Entry 6KC7 (X-ray diffraction, 3.30 A resolution); this record covers chains A and D of the 4 polymer chains in the assembly.

== Chain A ==
Protein: CRISPR-associated endonuclease Cas9
From: Neisseria meningitidis 8013
Notes: EC 3.1.-.-
Reference sequence: C9X1G5 (CAS9_NEIM8); residue numbers follow UniProt; this construct covers 1-1082
Sequence (1083 residues; row label = number of the first residue in the row; numbering starts at 0):
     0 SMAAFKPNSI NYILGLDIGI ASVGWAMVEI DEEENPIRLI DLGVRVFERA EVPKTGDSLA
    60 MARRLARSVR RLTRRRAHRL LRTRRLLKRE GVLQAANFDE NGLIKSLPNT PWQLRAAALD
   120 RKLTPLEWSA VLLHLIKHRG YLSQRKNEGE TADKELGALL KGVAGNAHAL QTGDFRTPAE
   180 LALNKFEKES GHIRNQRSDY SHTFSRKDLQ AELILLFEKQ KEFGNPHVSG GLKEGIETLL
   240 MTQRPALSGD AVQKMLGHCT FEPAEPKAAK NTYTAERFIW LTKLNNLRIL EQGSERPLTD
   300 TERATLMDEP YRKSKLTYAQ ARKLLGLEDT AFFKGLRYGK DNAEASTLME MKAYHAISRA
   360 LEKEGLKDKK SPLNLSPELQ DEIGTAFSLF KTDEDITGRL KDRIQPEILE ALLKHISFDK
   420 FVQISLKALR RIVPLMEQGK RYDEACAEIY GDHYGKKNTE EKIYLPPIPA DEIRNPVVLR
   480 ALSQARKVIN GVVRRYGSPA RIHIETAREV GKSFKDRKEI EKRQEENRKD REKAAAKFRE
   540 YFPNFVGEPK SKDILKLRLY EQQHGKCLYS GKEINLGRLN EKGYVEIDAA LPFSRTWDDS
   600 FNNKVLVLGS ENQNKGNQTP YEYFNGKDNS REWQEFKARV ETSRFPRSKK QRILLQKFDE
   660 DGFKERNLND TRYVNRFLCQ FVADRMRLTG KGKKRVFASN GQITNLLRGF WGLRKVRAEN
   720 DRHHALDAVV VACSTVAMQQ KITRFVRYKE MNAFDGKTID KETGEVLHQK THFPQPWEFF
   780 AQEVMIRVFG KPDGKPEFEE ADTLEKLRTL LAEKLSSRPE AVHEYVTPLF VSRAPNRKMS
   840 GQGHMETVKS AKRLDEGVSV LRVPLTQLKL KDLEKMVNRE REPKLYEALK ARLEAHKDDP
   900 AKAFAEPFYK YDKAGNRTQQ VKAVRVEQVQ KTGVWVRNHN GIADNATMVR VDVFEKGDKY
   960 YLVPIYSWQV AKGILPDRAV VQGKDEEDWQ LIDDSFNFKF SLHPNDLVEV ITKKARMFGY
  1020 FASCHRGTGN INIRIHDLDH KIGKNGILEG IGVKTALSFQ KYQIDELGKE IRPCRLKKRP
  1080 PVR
Disordered / not traced: 0-7, 144-153, 247-264, 315, 325-343, 359-369, 404-414, 424-459, 760-765
Construct notes: expression tag (0); engineered mutation Ala588 (His in C9X1G5)
Swiss-Prot annotation at these positions:
  - active site: Asp16 (For RuvC-like nuclease domain)
  - binding site (Mg(2+)): Asp16, Glu504, Glu508, His723
  - mutagenesis: Asp16 (D16A: Does not restore CRISPR interference during plasmid transformation to deletion mutant)
From the paper describing this entry:
  - mutagenesis - K909A, H1024A: abolished catalytic activity
  - mutagenesis - R880A, Q981A, T1027A, N1029A: decreased catalytic activity
  - mutagenesis - H588A: unchanged catalytic activity
  - mutagenesis - S593Q/W596R, S593Q/W596K: increased catalytic activity
  - mutagenesis - K909A: decreased expression

== Chain D ==
Molecule: 11-nt DNA strand
Sequence (11 nucleotides; each row starts with the number of its first residue):
     1 ATATGATTTT A

== Interface between chain A and chain D ==
Residue-residue contacts (20; chain A residue first):
  Val928(A) - DG5(D)  phosphate contact
  Val928(A) - DA6(D)  phosphate contact
  Lys930(A) - DG5(D)  phosphate contact
  Lys930(A) - DA6(D)  salt bridge to the phosphate
  Thr931(A) - DG5(D)  phosphate contact
  Asn944(A) - DT4(D)  hydrogen bond to the phosphate
  Ala945(A) - DT2(D)  phosphate contact
  Ala945(A) - DA3(D)  sugar contact
  Thr946(A) - DA3(D)  phosphate contact
  Met947(A) - DA3(D)  hydrogen bond to the phosphate
  Tyr965(A) - DT4(D)  hydrogen bond to the phosphate
  Lys1013(A) - DA11(D)  salt bridge to the phosphate
  His1024(A) - DT4(D)  stacking on the base
  His1024(A) - DG5(D)  hydrogen bond to the base
  His1024(A) - DA6(D)  base contact
  Arg1025(A) - DT4(D)  phosphate contact
  Gly1026(A) - DG5(D)  phosphate contact
  Thr1027(A) - DA6(D)  hydrogen bond to the base
  Arg1033(A) - DA1(D)  phosphate contact
  Arg1033(A) - DT2(D)  salt bridge to the phosphate
Interface residues without a listed pair, chain A (17 interface residues in all): Gln981, Ser1022, Cys1023
Interface residues without a listed pair, chain D (8 interface residues in all): DT7

== In short ==
The interface between chain A and chain D involves 17 residues on one side and 8 on the other, with 5 hydrogen
bonds, 3 salt bridges and 1 aromatic stacking contact. Among the polar pairs are His1024(A)-DG5(D),
Thr1027(A)-DA6(D) and Asn944(A)-DT4(D). From the paper: R880A, Q981A and T1027A of chain A, among others,
reduce catalytic activity; K909A and H1024A of chain A abolish catalytic activity; 9 substitutions were tested
in all.
Chain A is CRISPR-associated endonuclease Cas9 (Neisseria meningitidis 8013) and chain D is an 11-nt DNA
strand; the structure, Crystal structure of Nme1Cas9 in complex with sgRNA and target DNA (ATATGATT PAM) in
seed-base paring ..., was determined by X-ray diffraction, deposited together with 6JDQ, 6JDV, 6JE3, 6JE4,
6JE9, 6JFU and 6KC8.
